Entry 7KPX (electron microscopy, 4.40 A resolution (low resolution: residue-level contacts below are approximate; hydrogen-bond / salt-bridge calls are withheld)); this record covers chains B and D of the 4 polymer chains in the assembly.

Chain B:
Molecule: RNA polymerase II holoenzyme cyclin-like subunit
From: Saccharomyces cerevisiae (strain ATCC 204508 / S288c)
Reference sequence: P47821 (SSN8_YEAST); residue numbers follow UniProt; this construct covers 1-323
Chain sequence (352 residues; each row starts with the number of its first residue):
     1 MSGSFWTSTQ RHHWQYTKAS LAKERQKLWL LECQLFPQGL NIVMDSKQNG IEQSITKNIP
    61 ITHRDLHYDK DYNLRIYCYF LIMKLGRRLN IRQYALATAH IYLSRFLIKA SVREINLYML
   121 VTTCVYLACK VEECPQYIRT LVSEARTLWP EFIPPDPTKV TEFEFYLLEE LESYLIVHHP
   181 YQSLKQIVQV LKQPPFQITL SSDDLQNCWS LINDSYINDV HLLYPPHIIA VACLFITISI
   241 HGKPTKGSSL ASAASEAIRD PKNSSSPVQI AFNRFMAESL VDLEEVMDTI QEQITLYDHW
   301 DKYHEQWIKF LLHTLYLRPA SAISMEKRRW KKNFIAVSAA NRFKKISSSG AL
Not modelled in the structure: 1, 46-56, 245-260, 319-352
Sequence notes: expression tag (324-352)
From the paper describing this entry:
  - mutagenesis - A251R: unchanged binding to Mediator of RNA polymerase II transcription subunit 12

Chain D:
Molecule: Mediator of RNA polymerase II transcription subunit 13
From: Saccharomyces cerevisiae (strain ATCC 204508 / S288c)
Reference sequence: P38931 (SSN2_YEAST); residue numbers follow UniProt; this construct covers 1-1420
Chain sequence (1420 residues; each row starts with the number of its first residue):
     1 MSSDASTYRL EDVLSSFYRV EKIKKINYHQ YISKAQNDQW SIQMEFMLRK QDPKTLVALL
    61 SRDLWCFSIN DDPVPTPPAI EHKPVSPDKI GTFTADYSKP NLPPHYALFL KALRRKIYIN
   121 LALGSHNKLI QFGNACISLS GVPNYLVQLE PHLFVNGDLT VSLCAKNMGL VPMKEENLEE
   181 SFLSKHALYL APSGIRMHLA PASKQGYLIT PPKHTELLLT TLSVSHGINL QNKKNLKWVA
   241 VVPDLGHLNG HTPTIASYLT PLLEAKKLVW PLHLIFAQPV ADIENSTSGD PSEFHCLQDA
   301 LDAIDDFIQL KQTAAYRTPG SSGVLSSNIA GTNPLSSDGA YTEQFQHYKN NSISSQPASY
   361 HSVQETNKIS PKDFSPNFTG IDKLMLSPSD QFAPAFLNTP NNNINENELF NDRKQTTVSN
   421 DLENSPLKTE LEANGRSLEK VNNSVSKTGS VDTLHNKEGT LEQREQNENL PSDKSDSMVD
   481 KELFGEDEDE DLFGDSNKSN STNESNKSIS DEITEDMFEM SDEEENNNNK SINKNNKEMH
   541 TDLGKDIPFF PSSEKPNIRT MSGTTKRLNG KRKYLDIPID EMTLPTSPLY MDPGAPLPVE
   601 TPRDRRKSVF APLNFNPIIE NNVDNKYKSG GKFSFSPLQK EEALNFDISM ADLSSSEEEE
   661 DEEENGSSDE DLKSLNVRDD MKPSDNISTN TNIHEPQYIN YSSIPSLQDS IIKQENFNSV
   721 NDANITSNKE GFNSIWKIPQ NDIPQTESPL KTVDSSIQPI ESNIKMTLED NNVTSNPSEF
   781 TPNMVNSEIS NLPKDKSGIP EFTPADPNLS FESSSSLPFL LRHMPLASIP DIFITPTPVV
   841 TISEKEQDIL DLIAEQVVTD YNILGNLGIP KIAYRGVKDC QEGLITTTML QLFSTFDRLN
   901 GNDTISKFYN MKQPYVFVKK HHELIKVKHD SQPFIKFLNF RPPNGIKNFK SLLLSSSFKE
   961 DCLSFAPTLS QTYINQELGF CELLKLTNED PPGLMYLKAF DKNKLLLLAA QIVSYCSNNK
  1021 NSIKNVPPIL IILPLDNATL TELVDKANIF QVIKNEVCAK MPNIELYLKV IPMDFIRNVL
  1081 VTVDQYVNVA ISIYNMLPPK SVKFTHIAHT LPEKVNFRTM QQQQMQQQQQ QQQQQQNNST
  1141 GSSSIIYYDS YIHLAYSRSV DKEWVFAALS DSYGQGSMTK TWYVGNSRGK FDDACNQIWN
  1201 IALNLASKKF GKICLILTRL NGILPDDELM NWRRLSGRNI HLAVVCVDDN SKISFIDEDK
  1261 LYPSFKPIYK DTRFGGRMDM TRLYDYEIRD IDQDIHGIVF QHPFPLAHSQ HRCAIRSGAL
  1321 IKFKKCDGDT VWDKFAVNLL NCPHSDSTQL LETILEEFRN LAALNVWYGL SDGEDGHIPW
  1381 HILAVKKMMN TLVHTRVKIA NTSAATVHTA TSSSIILSDK
Not modelled in the structure: 1-4, 313-813, 1123-1141, 1401-1420
UniProt features mapped onto this chain:
  - modified residue: Ser370 (Phosphoserine), Ser375 (Phosphoserine), Ser425 (Phosphoserine), Thr601 (Phosphothreonine), Ser608 (Phosphoserine), Ser636 (Phosphoserine), Ser748 (Phosphoserine)
  - mutagenesis: Ser608 (S608A: Loss of function; when associated with A-1236), Ser1236 (S1236A: Loss of function; when associated with A-608)

How chain B and chain D interact:
Pairs across the interface (11; chain B residue first):
  Lys18(B) - Phe1210(D)
  Ala19(B) - Lys1208(D)
  Glu284(B) - Leu1111(D)
  Glu284(B) - Pro1112(D)
  Met287(B) - Val1115(D)
  Met287(B) - Phe1117(D)
  Ile290(B) - Phe1117(D)
  Gln291(B) - Arg1118(D)
  Ile294(B) - Phe1117(D)
  Ile294(B) - Thr1119(D)
  Asp298(B) - Met1120(D)
Other interface residues (no listed pair), chain B (10 interface residues in all): Ala22, Leu283
Other interface residues (no listed pair), chain D (10 interface residues in all): His1109

Summary:
The chain B/chain D interface involves 10 residues from each chain. UniProt lists 2 mutagenesis sites on chain
D. The paper reports that A251R of chain B leaves binding to Mediator of RNA polymerase II transcription
subunit 12 unchanged.
Here chain B is RNA polymerase II holoenzyme cyclin-like subunit and chain D is Mediator of RNA polymerase II
transcription subunit 13, both from Saccharomyces cerevisiae (strain ATCC 204508 / S288c). Entry 7KPX
(Structure of the yeast CKM) was determined by electron microscopy, deposited together with 7KPV.
